5JH5 - chains A and B of the 4 polymer chains in the assembly; structure by X-ray diffraction, 2.55 A resolution.

== Chain A ==
Name: Lysine-specific demethylase 2B
Organism: Homo sapiens
Notes: EC 1.14.11.27
UniProtKB: Q8NHM5 (KDM2B_HUMAN); residues 1059-1336 here = UniProt positions 1059-1336
Sequence (281 residues; row label = number of the first residue in the row):
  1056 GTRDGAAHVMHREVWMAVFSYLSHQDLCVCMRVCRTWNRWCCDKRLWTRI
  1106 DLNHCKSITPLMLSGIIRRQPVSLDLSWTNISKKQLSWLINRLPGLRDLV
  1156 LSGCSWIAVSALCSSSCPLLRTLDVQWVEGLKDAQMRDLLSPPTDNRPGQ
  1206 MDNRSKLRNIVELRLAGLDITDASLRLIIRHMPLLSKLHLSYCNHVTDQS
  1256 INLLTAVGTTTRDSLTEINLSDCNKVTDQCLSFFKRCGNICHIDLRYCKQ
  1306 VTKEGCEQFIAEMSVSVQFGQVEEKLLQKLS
Not modelled in the structure: 1056-1064, 1204-1207, 1336
Modified residues: Mse-1065, Mse-1071, Mse-1086, Mse-1117, Mse-1191, Mse-1237, Mse-1318 (selenomethionine; parent Met); Mse-1206 (selenomethionine)
Construct notes: expression tag (1056-1058)

== Chain B ==
Name: S-phase kinase-associated protein 1
Organism: Homo sapiens
UniProtKB: P63208 (SKP1_HUMAN); residue numbers follow UniProt; this construct covers 2-163
Sequence (162 residues; row label = number of the first residue in the row):
     2 PSIKLQSSDGEIFEVDVEIAKQSVTIKTMLEDLGMDDEGDDDPVPLPNVN
    52 AAILKKVIQWCTHHKDDPPPPEDDENKEKRTDDIPVWDQEFLKVDQGTLF
   102 ELILAANYLDIKGLLDVTCKTVANMIKGKTPEEIRKTFNIKNDFTEEEEA
   152 QVRKENQWCEEK
Not modelled in the structure: 37-43, 75-76, 160-163
Modified residues: Mse-30 (selenomethionine; parent Met); Mse-36 (selenomethionine; parent Met); Mse-126 (selenomethionine; parent Met)
UniProt features mapped onto this chain:
  - modified residue: Thr-131 (Phosphothreonine)
  - cross-link: Lys-142 (Glycyl lysine isopeptide (Lys-Gly) (interchain with G-Cter in SUMO1))

== Interface between chain A and chain B ==
Contacting residue pairs (43):
  Mse-1065(A) with Ile-141(B), hydrophobic
  His-1066(A) with Leu-105(B)
  Val-1069(A) with Ile-104(B), hydrophobic; Leu-105(B), hydrophobic
  Ala-1072(A) with Cys-120(B), hydrophobic
  Val-1073(A) with Val-123(B), hydrophobic
  Ser-1075(A) with Lys-80(B)
  Tyr-1076(A) with Lys-80(B); Arg-81(B); Thr-82(B); Asp-117(B), hydrogen bond; Cys-120(B), hydrophobic; Lys-121(B)
  Leu-1077(A) with Ala-124(B), hydrophobic
  Gln-1080(A) with Trp-159(B)
  Asp-1081(A) with Lys-128(B); Gly-129(B)
  Cys-1083(A) with Trp-159(B)
  Val-1084(A) with Lys-130(B); Pro-132(B); Ile-135(B), hydrophobic
  Cys-1085(A) with Ile-127(B), hydrophobic
  Mse-1086(A) with Phe-145(B)
  Arg-1087(A) with Pro-132(B); Arg-136(B), hydrogen bond (backbone-side chain); Phe-145(B); Val-153(B); Arg-154(B)
  Val-1088(A) with Ile-135(B), hydrophobic; Arg-136(B), hydrogen bond (backbone-side chain); Ile-141(B), hydrophobic
  Cys-1089(A) with Ile-141(B), hydrophobic; Asp-144(B); Phe-145(B)
  Arg-1090(A) with Asp-144(B), hydrogen bond (backbone-side chain); Phe-145(B); Glu-149(B), salt bridge
  Trp-1092(A) with Ile-135(B), hydrophobic
  Asn-1093(A) with Val-153(B)
  Leu-1116(A) with Lys-155(B); Glu-156(B); Asn-157(B), hydrogen bond (backbone-side chain)
  Mse-1117(A) with Asn-157(B)
Interface residues without a listed pair, chain A (24 interface residues in all): Trp-1070, Gly-1120
Interface residues without a listed pair, chain B (34 interface residues in all): Phe-101, Asn-108, Thr-131, Phe-139, Lys-142, Asn-143, Glu-150

== Overview ==
The interface between chain A and chain B involves 24 residues on one side and 34 on the other, with 5
hydrogen bonds and 1 salt bridge. Polar contacts include Arg-1090(A)/Glu-149(B), Tyr-1076(A)/Asp-117(B) and
Arg-1087(A)/Arg-136(B).
Chain A is Lysine-specific demethylase 2B and chain B is S-phase kinase-associated protein 1, both from Homo
sapiens; the structure, Structural Basis for the Hierarchical Assembly of the Core of PRC1.1, was determined
by X-ray diffraction.
